Entry 7KPB (X-ray diffraction, 3.00 A resolution); this record covers chains A and L of the 7 polymer chains in the assembly.

[Chain A]
Name: Tumor necrosis factor
From: Homo sapiens
Notes: engineered mutation(s): N25D, C153S
UniProtKB: P01375 (TNFA_HUMAN); residues 1-157 here correspond to UniProt positions 77-233 (UniProt number = residue number + 76)
Sequence (158 residues; numbered 0 to 157; the number before each row is that of its first residue; numbering starts at 0):
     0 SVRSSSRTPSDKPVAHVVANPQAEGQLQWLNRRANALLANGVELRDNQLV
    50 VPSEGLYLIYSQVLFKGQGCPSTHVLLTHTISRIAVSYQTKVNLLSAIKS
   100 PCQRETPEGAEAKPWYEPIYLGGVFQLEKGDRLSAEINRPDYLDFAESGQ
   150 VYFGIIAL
Unresolved in the structure: 0-4
Disulfides: Cys69-Cys101
Construct notes: expression tag (0)
Residues lining bound ligands: D84 (5-(1-{[2-(difluoromethoxy)phenyl]methyl}-2-{[3-(2-oxopyrrolidin-1-yl)phenoxy]methyl}-1H-benzimidazol-6-yl)pyridin-2(1H)-one): Lys11, Leu57, Ile58, Tyr59, Ser60, Gln61, Tyr119, Leu120, Gly121, Gly122, Val123, Tyr151, Ile155, Ala156, Leu157
Swiss-Prot annotation at these positions:
  - glycosylation: Ser4 (O-linked (GalNAc...) serine)
From the paper describing this entry:
  - conformationally variable residues (loop rearrangement): Tyr87

[Chain L]
Name: Fab1974 - Light Chain
From: Mus musculus
Sequence (214 residues; each row starts with the number of its first residue):
     1 DIQMTQSPASLPASPEEIVTITCQASQDIGNWLSWYQQKPGKSPQLLIYG
    51 ATSLADGVPSRFSASRSGTQYSLKISRLQVEDFGIFYCLQGQSTPYTFGA
   101 GTKLELKRTDAAPTVSIFPPSSEQLTSGGASVVCFLNNFYPKDINVKWKI
   151 DGSERQNGVLNSWTDQDSKDSTYSMSSTLTLTKDEYERHNSYTCEATHKT
   201 STSPIVKSFNRNEC
Unresolved in the structure: 214
Disulfides: Cys23-Cys88, Cys134-Cys194

[How chain A and chain L interact]
Pairs across the interface - 10 pairs, chain A then chain L:
  Thr89(A) with Thr94(L)
  Lys90(A) with Gln92(L); Ser93(L); Thr94(L), hydrogen bond (backbone-backbone); Tyr96(L), hydrogen bond
  Val91(A) with Gln92(L)
  Asn92(A) with Trp32(L); Gly91(L), hydrogen bond (side chain-backbone); Gln92(L), hydrogen bond (backbone-backbone); Tyr96(L), hydrogen bond
Other interface residues (no listed pair), chain A (6 interface residues in all): Leu93, Ser95

[In short]
Chain A and chain L each contribute 6 residues to their interface; the contacts include 5 hydrogen bonds.
Among the polar pairs are Lys90(A)-Tyr96(L), Asn92(A)-Gly91(L) and Asn92(A)-Tyr96(L). Chain A binds compound
D84. The paper reports conformational variability at Tyr87(A).
Chain A is Tumor necrosis factor (Homo sapiens) and chain L is Fab1974 - Light Chain (Mus musculus); the
structure, Human TNF-alpha TNFR1 complex bound to conformationally selective antibody, was determined by X-ray
diffraction (same publication as 7KPA).
